PDB entry 9BP7 | electron microscopy, 3.60 A resolution | chains A and B of the 5 polymer chains in the assembly

# Chain A (and B)
Name: Glycine receptor subunit alpha-3
Source organism: Homo sapiens
Notes: chain B of this document is another copy of the same molecule, construct and numbering; everything in this record applies to it too
UniProt: O75311 (GLRA3_HUMAN); residues 1-431 here correspond to UniProt positions 34-464 (UniProt number = residue number + 33)
Amino-acid sequence (422 residues; row label = number of the first residue in the row; note: 9 numbers in that range are skipped by the numbering (no residue carries them; nothing is unmodelled there)):
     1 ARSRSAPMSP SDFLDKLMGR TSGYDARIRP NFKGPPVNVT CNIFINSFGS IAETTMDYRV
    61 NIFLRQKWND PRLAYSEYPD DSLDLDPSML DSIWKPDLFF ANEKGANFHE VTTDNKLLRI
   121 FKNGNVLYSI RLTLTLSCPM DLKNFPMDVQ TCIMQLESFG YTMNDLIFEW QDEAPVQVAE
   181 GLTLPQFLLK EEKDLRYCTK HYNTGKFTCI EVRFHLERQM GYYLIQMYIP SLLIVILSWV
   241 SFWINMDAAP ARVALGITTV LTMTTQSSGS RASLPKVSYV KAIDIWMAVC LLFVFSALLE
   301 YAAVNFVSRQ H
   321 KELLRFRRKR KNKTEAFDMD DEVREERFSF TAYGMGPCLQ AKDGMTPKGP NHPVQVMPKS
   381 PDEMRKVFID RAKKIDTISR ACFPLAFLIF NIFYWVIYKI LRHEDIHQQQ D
Not modelled in the structure: 1-8, 321-385, 426-431 (chain B: 1-8, 321-385, 423-431)
Sequence notes: conflict Glu346 (Ser379 in O75311)
Curated features (UniProtKB/Swiss-Prot):
  - binding site (Zn(2+)): Glu192, Asp194, His215
  - binding site (strychnine): Tyr202 to Phe207
  - site: Leu261 (Important for obstruction of the ion pore in the closed conformation)
  - glycosylation: Asn38 (N-linked (GlcNAc...) asparagine)
Disulfide bonds: Cys138-Cys152, Cys198-Cys209
Covalently attached groups: N-acetylglucosamine (NAG) linked to Asn38
Ligand contacts: glycine (GLY): Phe63, Arg65, Leu117, Ser129

# How chain A and chain B interact
Pairs across the interface (64):
  Asp25(A) - Ser11(B)
  Ala26(A) - Asp86(B)
  Arg27(A) - Asp15(B)  salt bridge
  Arg27(A) - Asp86(B)
  Arg27(A) - Met89(B)
  Ile28(A) - Pro10(B)  hydrophobic
  Ile28(A) - Ser11(B)
  Ile28(A) - Asp86(B)
  Phe32(A) - Tyr78(B)
  Lys33(A) - Tyr78(B)
  Asp97(A) - Thr113(B)
  Asp97(A) - Asp114(B)
  Leu98(A) - Val111(B)
  Leu98(A) - Thr112(B)  hydrogen bond (backbone-side chain)
  Leu98(A) - Thr113(B)
  Phe99(A) - Asn115(B)
  Phe100(A) - Val111(B)  hydrophobic
  Ala101(A) - Asn46(B)  hydrogen bond (backbone-side chain)
  Ala101(A) - Arg131(B)  hydrogen bond (backbone-side chain)
  Glu103(A) - Val111(B)
  Glu103(A) - Arg131(B)
  Lys104(A) - His109(B)
  Ala106(A) - Val111(B)  hydrophobic
  Phe108(A) - Glu110(B)
  Phe108(A) - Thr112(B)
  Leu132(A) - Val111(B)  hydrophobic
  Leu132(A) - Thr112(B)
  Phe159(A) - Asn115(B)
  Phe159(A) - Lys116(B)
  Phe159(A) - Leu117(B)
  Phe159(A) - Ser129(B)
  Tyr161(A) - Asp86(B)  hydrogen bond
  Thr162(A) - Arg119(B)
  Asp165(A) - Asp84(B)
  Tyr202(A) - Phe44(B)  hydrophobic
  Tyr202(A) - Phe63(B)
  Asn203(A) - Asn42(B)
  Asn203(A) - Arg65(B)
  Asn203(A) - Gln177(B)
  Thr204(A) - Arg65(B)
  Thr204(A) - Arg119(B)  hydrogen bond (backbone-side chain)
  Phe207(A) - Leu117(B)  hydrophobic
  Ala249(A) - Pro250(B)  hydrophobic
  Val253(A) - Ala254(B)  hydrophobic
  Ile257(A) - Ala254(B)
  Ile257(A) - Thr258(B)
  Val260(A) - Thr258(B)
  Leu261(A) - Leu261(B)  hydrophobic
  Arg271(A) - Ile225(B)
  Arg271(A) - Gln226(B)  hydrogen bond
  Lys276(A) - Pro185(B)
  Lys276(A) - Gln186(B)
  Lys276(A) - Tyr222(B)
  Val277(A) - Tyr222(B)
  Ser278(A) - Gln219(B)
  Ser278(A) - Gly221(B)
  Phe295(A) - Ile234(B)  hydrophobic
  Phe295(A) - Leu237(B)  hydrophobic
  Leu299(A) - Leu237(B)  hydrophobic
  Asn305(A) - Ala248(B)
  Asn305(A) - Pro250(B)
  Phe306(A) - Ile244(B)  hydrophobic
  Phe306(A) - Asn245(B)
  Arg309(A) - Asp247(B)
Also at the interface, not in a pair above, chain A (51 interface residues in all): Leu64, Trp94, Lys95, Gly105, Tyr128, Ile130, Gly160, Thr264, Val280, Leu298, Tyr301, Ala302, His311
Also at the interface, not in a pair above, chain B (53 interface residues in all): Leu14, Arg59, Asn61, Leu83, Pro87, Leu127, Val240, Ala251, Leu255, Thr262, Gln266

# Overview
The interface between chain A and chain B involves 51 residues on one side and 53 on the other; the contacts
include 6 hydrogen bonds and 1 salt bridge. Polar pairs include Arg27(A)-Asp15(B), Leu98(A)-Thr112(B) and
Ala101(A)-Asn46(B). Ligands of chain A: glycine.
Both chains are Glycine receptor subunit alpha-3 (Homo sapiens). Entry 9BP7 (Cryo-EM structure of human
heteromeric Glycine Receptor alpha3S346E-beta in presence of glycine and 2,6-DTBP) was determined by electron
microscopy (same publication as 9BOY and 9BOZ).
